4BBR - chains B and I of the 13 polymer chains in the assembly; structure by X-ray diffraction, 3.40 A resolution.

# Chain B
Molecule: DNA-directed RNA polymerase II subunit RPB2
Organism: Saccharomyces cerevisiae
Notes: EC 2.7.7.6
Reference sequence: P08518 (RPB2_YEAST); residues 1-1224 here = UniProt positions 1-1224
Chain sequence (1224 residues; numbered 1 to 1224; the number before each row is that of its first residue):
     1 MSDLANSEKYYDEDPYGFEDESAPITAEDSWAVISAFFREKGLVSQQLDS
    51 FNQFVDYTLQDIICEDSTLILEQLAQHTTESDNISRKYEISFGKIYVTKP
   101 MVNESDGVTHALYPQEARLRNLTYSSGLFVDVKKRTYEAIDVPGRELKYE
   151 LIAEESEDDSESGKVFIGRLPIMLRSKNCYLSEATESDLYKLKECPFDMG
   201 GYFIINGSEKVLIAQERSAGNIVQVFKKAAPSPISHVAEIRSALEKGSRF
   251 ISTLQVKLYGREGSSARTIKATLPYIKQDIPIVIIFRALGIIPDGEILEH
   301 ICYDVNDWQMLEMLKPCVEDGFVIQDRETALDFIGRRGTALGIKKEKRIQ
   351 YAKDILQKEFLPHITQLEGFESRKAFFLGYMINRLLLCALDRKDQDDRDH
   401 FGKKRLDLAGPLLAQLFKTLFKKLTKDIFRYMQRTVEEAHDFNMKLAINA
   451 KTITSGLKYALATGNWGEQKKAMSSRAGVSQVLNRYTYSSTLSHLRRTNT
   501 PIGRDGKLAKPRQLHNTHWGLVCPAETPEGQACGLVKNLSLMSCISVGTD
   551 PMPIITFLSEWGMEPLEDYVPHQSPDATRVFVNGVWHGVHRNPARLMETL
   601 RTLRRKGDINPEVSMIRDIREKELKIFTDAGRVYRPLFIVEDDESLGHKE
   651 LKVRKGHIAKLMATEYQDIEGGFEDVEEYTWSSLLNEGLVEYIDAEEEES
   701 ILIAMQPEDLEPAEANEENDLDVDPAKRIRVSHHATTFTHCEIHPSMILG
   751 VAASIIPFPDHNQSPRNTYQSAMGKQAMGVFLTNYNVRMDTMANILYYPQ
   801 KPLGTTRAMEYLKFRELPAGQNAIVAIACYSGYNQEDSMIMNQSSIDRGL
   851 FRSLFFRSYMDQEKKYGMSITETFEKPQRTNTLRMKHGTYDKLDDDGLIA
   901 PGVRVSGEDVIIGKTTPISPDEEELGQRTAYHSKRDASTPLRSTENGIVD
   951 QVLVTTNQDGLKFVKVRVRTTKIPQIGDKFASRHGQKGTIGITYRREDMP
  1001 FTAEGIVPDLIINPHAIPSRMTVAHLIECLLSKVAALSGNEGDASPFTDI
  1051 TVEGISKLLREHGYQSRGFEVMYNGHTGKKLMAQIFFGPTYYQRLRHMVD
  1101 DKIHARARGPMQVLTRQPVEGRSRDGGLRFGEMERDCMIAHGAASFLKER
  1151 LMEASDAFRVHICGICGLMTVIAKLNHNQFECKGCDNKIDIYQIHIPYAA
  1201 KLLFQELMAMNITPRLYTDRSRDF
Not modelled in the structure: 1-19, 142-145, 152-162, 339-344, 503-508, 669-677, 716-721, 920-932
Bound ions: Zn2+: Cys1163, Cys1166, Cys1182, Cys1185
What the authors report for this chain:
  - conformationally variable residues (order/disorder transition): Glu438 to Asn443, Asp837

# Chain I
Molecule: DNA-directed RNA polymerase II subunit RPB9
Organism: Saccharomyces cerevisiae
Reference sequence: P27999 (RPB9_YEAST); numbering as in UniProt (aligned over 1-122)
Chain sequence (122 residues; each row starts with the number of its first residue):
     1 MTTFRFCRDCNNMLYPREDKENNRLLFECRTCSYVEEAGSPLVYRHELIT
    51 NIGETAGVVQDIGSDPTLPRSDRECPKCHSRENVFFQSQQRRKDTSMVLF
   101 FVCLSCSHIFTSDQKNKRTQFS
Not modelled in the structure: 1, 121-122
UniProt features mapped onto this chain:
  - zinc finger: Cys7 to Cys32 (C4-type), Ser71 to Thr111 (TFIIS-type)
  - binding site (Zn(2+)): Cys7, Cys10, Cys29, Cys32, Cys75, Cys78, Cys103, Cys106
  - modified residue: Ser40 (Phosphoserine)
Bound ions: Zn2+ site 1: Cys7, Cys10, Cys29, Cys32; Zn2+ site 2: Cys75, Cys78, Cys103, Cys106

# Interface between chain B and chain I
Contacting residue pairs (60):
  Arg287(B) - Asn12(I)
  Pro293(B) - Cys10(I)
  Pro293(B) - Asn11(I)
  Pro293(B) - Asn12(I)
  Asp294(B) - Asn11(I)  hydrogen bond (backbone-backbone)
  Asp294(B) - Asn12(I)  hydrogen bond
  Asp294(B) - Met13(I)  hydrogen bond (side chain-backbone)
  Gly295(B) - Phe6(I)
  Gly295(B) - Asn11(I)  hydrogen bond (backbone-backbone)
  Glu296(B) - Asn11(I)
  Leu298(B) - Phe6(I)  hydrophobic
  Trp308(B) - Thr2(I)
  Trp308(B) - Arg45(I)
  Trp308(B) - Glu47(I)
  Gln309(B) - His46(I)
  Gln309(B) - Thr50(I)
  Gln309(B) - Ile52(I)
  Leu311(B) - Phe4(I)  hydrophobic
  Glu312(B) - Thr2(I)
  Glu312(B) - Phe4(I)
  Lys315(B) - Phe4(I)
  Lys315(B) - Met13(I)
  Val318(B) - Met13(I)  hydrophobic
  Val318(B) - Tyr15(I)
  Glu319(B) - Tyr15(I)
  Glu319(B) - Arg30(I)  salt bridge
  Phe322(B) - Arg30(I)
  Gln325(B) - Asn12(I)  hydrogen bond
  Gln325(B) - Thr31(I)
  Asp391(B) - Gln90(I)
  Asp391(B) - Arg91(I)
  Asp391(B) - Lys93(I)  salt bridge
  Arg392(B) - Ile52(I)
  Arg392(B) - Gln89(I)
  Arg392(B) - Arg91(I)
  Asp394(B) - Arg91(I)
  Ala594(B) - Asp61(I)
  Arg617(B) - Asp61(I)  salt bridge
  Arg617(B) - Ser64(I)
  Ile619(B) - Gly57(I)
  Ile619(B) - Val59(I)
  Ile619(B) - Asp61(I)
  Ile619(B) - Ile62(I)  hydrophobic
  Ile619(B) - Ser64(I)
  Ile619(B) - Asp65(I)
  Arg620(B) - Ala56(I)  hydrogen bond (side chain-backbone)
  Arg620(B) - Gly57(I)
  Arg620(B) - Ile62(I)
  Arg620(B) - Leu68(I)
  Arg620(B) - Phe86(I)
  Arg620(B) - Gln89(I)  hydrogen bond
  Lys622(B) - Val59(I)
  Glu699(B) - Thr67(I)
  Ser700(B) - Pro66(I)
  Ser700(B) - Thr67(I)
  Ile701(B) - Thr67(I)
  Leu702(B) - Pro66(I)
  Thr737(B) - Pro66(I)  hydrogen bond (side chain-backbone)
  Thr737(B) - Arg70(I)
  Thr739(B) - Pro66(I)
Interface residues without a listed pair, chain B (30 interface residues in all): Ile292
Interface residues without a listed pair, chain I (32 interface residues in all): Tyr44

# Overview
Chain B and chain I form an interface of 30 and 32 residues respectively, with 8 hydrogen bonds and 3 salt
bridges. Polar pairs include Glu319(B)-Arg30(I), Asp391(B)-Lys93(I) and Arg617(B)-Asp61(I). Cys1163(B),
Cys1166(B), Cys1182(B) and Cys1185(B) form the Zn2+ site. Curated annotation (UniProt) lists 8 Zn2+-binding
residues on chain I. From the paper: conformational variability at Glu438(B) and Asp837(B).
Here chain B is DNA-directed RNA polymerase II subunit RPB2 and chain I is DNA-directed RNA polymerase II
subunit RPB9, both from Saccharomyces cerevisiae. Entry 4BBR (Structure of RNA polymerase II-TFIIB complex)
was determined by X-ray diffraction together with 4BBS from the same study.
